Entry 7L1R (electron microscopy, 3.10 A resolution); this record covers chains F and G of the 7 polymer chains in the assembly.

# Chain F
Name: ATP synthase subunit beta
Source organism: Bacillus sp. (strain PS3)
Notes: EC 7.1.2.2
UniProt: A0A0M4U1P9 (A0A0M4U1P9_BACP3); residues 1-473 here = UniProt positions 1-473
Amino-acid sequence (484 residues; each row starts with the number of its first residue; numbers below 1 keep their minus sign (Met-10 is residue -10)):
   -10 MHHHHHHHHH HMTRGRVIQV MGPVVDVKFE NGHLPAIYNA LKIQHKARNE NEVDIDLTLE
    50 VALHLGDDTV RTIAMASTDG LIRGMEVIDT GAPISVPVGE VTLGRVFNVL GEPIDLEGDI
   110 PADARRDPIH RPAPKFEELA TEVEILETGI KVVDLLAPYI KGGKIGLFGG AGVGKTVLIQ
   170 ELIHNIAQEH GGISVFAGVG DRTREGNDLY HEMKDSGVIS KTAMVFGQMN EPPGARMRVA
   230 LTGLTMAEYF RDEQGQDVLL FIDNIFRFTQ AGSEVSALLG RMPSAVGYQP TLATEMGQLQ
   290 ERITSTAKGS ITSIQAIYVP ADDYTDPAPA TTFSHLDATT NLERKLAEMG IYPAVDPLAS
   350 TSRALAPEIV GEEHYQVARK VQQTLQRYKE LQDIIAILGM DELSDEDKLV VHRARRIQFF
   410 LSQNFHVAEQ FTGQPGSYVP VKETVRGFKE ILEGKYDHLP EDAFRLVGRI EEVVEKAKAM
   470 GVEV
Not modelled in the structure: -10 to 0, 472-473
Construct notes: expression tag (-10 to 0); conflict Asp190 (Glu in A0A0M4U1P9)
Bound ions: Mg2+: Thr165 (together with ATP)
Residues lining bound ligands: ATP (adenosine-5'-triphosphate): Gly159, Ala160, Gly161, Val162, Gly163, Lys164, Thr165, Val166, Arg191, Asn253, Tyr341, Phe414, Ala417, Phe420

# Chain G
Name: ATP synthase gamma chain
Source organism: Bacillus sp. (strain PS3)
UniProt: A0A0M4TPJ7 (A0A0M4TPJ7_BACP3); residues 4-288 here correspond to UniProt positions 1-285 (UniProt number = residue number - 3)
Amino-acid sequence (285 residues; numbered 4 to 288; the number before each row is that of its first residue):
     4 MASLRDIKTR INATKKTSQI TKAMEMVSTS KLNRAEQNAK SFVPYMEKIQ EVVANVALGA
    64 GGASHPMLVS RPVKKTGYLV ITSDRGLAGA YNSNVLRLVY QTIQKRHACP DEYAIIVIGR
   124 VGLSFFRKRN MPVILDITRL PDQPSFADIK EIARKTVGLF ADGTFDELYM YYNHYVSAIQ
   184 QEVTERKLLP LTDLAENKQR TVYEFEPSQE ECLDVLLPQY AESLIYGALL DAKASEHAAR
   244 MTAMKNATDN ANELIRTLTL SYNRARQAAI TQEITEIVAG ANALQ
Not modelled in the structure: 4-5, 288
Construct notes: conflict Cys112 (Ser109 in A0A0M4TPJ7), Cys215 (Ile212 in A0A0M4TPJ7)

# Interface between chain F and chain G
Pairs across the interface - 7 pairs, chain F then chain G:
  Ala385(F) - Asn253(G)
  Ile386(F) - Ala250(G)
  Ile386(F) - Asn253(G)  hydrogen bond (backbone-side chain)
  Ile386(F) - Ala254(G)  hydrophobic
  Ile386(F) - Leu257(G)  hydrophobic
  Leu387(F) - Leu90(G)  hydrophobic
  Asp390(F) - Gly92(G)
Interface residues without a listed pair, chain F (6 interface residues in all): Met271, Ala274
Interface residues without a listed pair, chain G (10 interface residues in all): Ala91, Glu279, Ala282, Ala286

# Summary
Chain F and chain G form an interface of 6 and 10 residues respectively, with 1 hydrogen bond. The
hydrogen-bonded pair is Ile386(F)-Asn253(G). Ligands of chain F: ATP.
Chain F is ATP synthase subunit beta and chain G is ATP synthase gamma chain, both from Bacillus sp. (strain
PS3); the structure, PS3 F1-ATPase Hydrolysis Dwell, was determined by electron microscopy, deposited together
with 7L1Q and 7L1S.
